Entry 2CF8 (X-ray diffraction, 1.30 A resolution); this record covers chains H and L of the 3 polymer chains in the assembly.

[Chain H]
Molecule: Thrombin heavy chain
Source organism: Homo sapiens
Notes: EC 3.4.21.5; fragment: catalytic, residues 364-620
UniProtKB: P00734 (THRB_HUMAN); the construct lacks a stretch of the UniProt sequence and is renumbered around it, so the offset changes along the chain: 16-36 = UniProt 364-384; 37-60 = UniProt 386-409; 61-77 = UniProt 419-435; 78-97 = UniProt 437-456; 7 more segments
Amino-acid sequence (257 residues; row label = number of the first residue in the row; note: 3 numbers in that range are skipped by the numbering (no residue carries them; nothing is unmodelled there); a row labelled like 60A-60I holds insertion residues (60A, then the next letters in order)):
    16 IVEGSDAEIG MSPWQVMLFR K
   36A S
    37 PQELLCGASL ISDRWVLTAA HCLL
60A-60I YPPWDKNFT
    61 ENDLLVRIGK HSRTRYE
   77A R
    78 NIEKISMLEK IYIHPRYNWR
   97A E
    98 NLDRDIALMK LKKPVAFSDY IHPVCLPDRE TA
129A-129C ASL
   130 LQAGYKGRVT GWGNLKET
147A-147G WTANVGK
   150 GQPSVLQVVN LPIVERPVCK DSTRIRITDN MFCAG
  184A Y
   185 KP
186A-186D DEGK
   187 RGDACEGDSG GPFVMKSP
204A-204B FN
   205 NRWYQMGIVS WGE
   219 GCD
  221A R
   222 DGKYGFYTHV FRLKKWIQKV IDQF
Unresolved in the structure: 147A-147G
Disulfide bonds: Cys-42/Cys-58, Cys-168/Cys-182, Cys-191/Cys-220
Ion coordination: Ca2+: Lys-169, Thr-172, Phe-204A; Na+: Arg-221A, Lys-224
Residues lining bound ligands: ESH (4- [(1r,3as,4r,8as,8br)- 2- (4-chlorobenzyl)- 1- isopropyl- 3- oxodecahydropyrrolo[3,4- a]pyrrolizin- 4- yl]benzenecarboximidamide): His-57, Tyr-60A, Trp-60D, Glu-97A, Asn-98, Leu-99, Ile-174, Asp-189, Ala-190, Glu-192, Gly-193, Ser-195, Val-213, Ser-214, Trp-215, Gly-216, Gly-219, Cys-220, Gly-226
UniProt features mapped onto this chain:
  - region: Ala-183 to Val-200 (High affinity receptor-binding region which is also known as the TP508 peptide)
  - active site (Charge relay system): His-57, Asp-102, Ser-195
  - glycosylation: Asn-60G (N-linked (GlcNAc...) (complex) asparagine)

[Chain L]
Molecule: Thrombin light chain
Source organism: Homo sapiens
Notes: EC 3.4.21.5; fragment: light chain, residues 334-361
UniProtKB: P00734 (THRB_HUMAN); residues 1-14 here correspond to UniProt positions 336-349 (UniProt number = residue number + 335)
Amino-acid sequence (28 residues; numbered 1 to 14 plus 14 insertion-coded residues; the number before each row is that of its first residue; a row labelled like 14A-14L holds insertion residues (14A, then the next letters in order)):
    1B A
    1A D
     1 CGLRPLFEKK SLED
14A-14L KTERELLESYID

[How chain H and chain L interact]
Residue-residue contacts (61; chain H residue first):
  Glu-23(H) / Phe-7(L)
  Glu-23(H) / Asp-14(L)
  Glu-23(H) / Lys-14A(L)  hydrogen bond (side chain-backbone)
  Ile-24(H) / Leu-6(L)
  Ile-24(H) / Phe-7(L)
  Gly-25(H) / Arg-4(L)
  Gly-25(H) / Phe-7(L)
  Met-26(H) / Arg-4(L)  hydrogen bond (backbone-side chain)
  Met-26(H) / Phe-7(L)  hydrophobic
  Met-26(H) / Asp-14(L)
  Pro-28(H) / Arg-4(L)
  Trp-29(H) / Gly-2(L)
  Trp-29(H) / Arg-4(L)
  Ser-115(H) / Pro-5(L)
  Asp-116(H) / Pro-5(L)
  Asp-116(H) / Leu-6(L)
  His-119(H) / Asp-1A(L)  salt bridge
  His-119(H) / Leu-3(L)  hydrogen bond (side chain-backbone)
  His-119(H) / Pro-5(L)
  Pro-120(H) / Cys-1(L)
  Pro-120(H) / Gly-2(L)  hydrogen bond (backbone-backbone)
  Val-121(H) / Cys-1(L)
  Cys-122(H) / Cys-1(L)  disulfide
  Cys-122(H) / Gly-2(L)
  Gln-131(H) / Asp-14L(L)  hydrogen bond
  Gly-133(H) / Ser-14I(L)
  Tyr-134(H) / Ser-14I(L)
  Tyr-134(H) / Tyr-14J(L)  hydrophobic
  Tyr-134(H) / Ile-14K(L)
  Tyr-134(H) / Asp-14L(L)  hydrogen bond (side chain-backbone)
  Lys-135(H) / Glu-14E(L)  salt bridge
  Lys-135(H) / Leu-14F(L)
  Lys-135(H) / Ser-14I(L)  hydrogen bond (backbone-side chain)
  Lys-135(H) / Tyr-14J(L)  hydrogen bond (backbone-side chain)
  Gly-136(H) / Leu-14F(L)
  Arg-137(H) / Arg-4(L)
  Arg-137(H) / Asp-14(L)  salt bridge
  Arg-137(H) / Thr-14B(L)  hydrogen bond
  Arg-137(H) / Glu-14C(L)
  Asn-159(H) / Thr-14B(L)  hydrogen bond
  Asn-159(H) / Glu-14E(L)  hydrogen bond
  Asn-159(H) / Leu-14F(L)
  Tyr-184A(H) / Glu-14E(L)  hydrogen bond
  Met-201(H) / Tyr-14J(L)
  Lys-202(H) / Glu-8(L)  salt bridge
  Lys-202(H) / Glu-14C(L)  salt bridge
  Lys-202(H) / Tyr-14J(L)  hydrogen bond (backbone-side chain)
  Pro-204(H) / Leu-14G(L)  hydrophobic
  Pro-204(H) / Tyr-14J(L)
  Asn-205(H) / Leu-3(L)
  Asn-205(H) / Glu-8(L)
  Arg-206(H) / Cys-1(L)  hydrogen bond (side chain-backbone)
  Arg-206(H) / Asp-1A(L)
  Arg-206(H) / Ala-1B(L)  hydrogen bond (side chain-backbone)
  Arg-206(H) / Gly-2(L)
  Arg-206(H) / Leu-3(L)
  Trp-207(H) / Gly-2(L)  hydrogen bond (backbone-backbone)
  Trp-207(H) / Arg-4(L)
  Trp-207(H) / Glu-8(L)  hydrogen bond
  Trp-207(H) / Asp-14(L)
  Trp-207(H) / Leu-14F(L)  hydrophobic
Also at the interface, not in a pair above, chain H (28 interface residues in all): Tyr-117, Lys-186D
Disulfides between the chains: Cys-122(H)/Cys-1(L)

[Summary]
28 residues of chain H and 21 residues of chain L are in contact; the contacts include 1 disulfide bond, 17
hydrogen bonds and 5 salt bridges. Polar pairs include His-119(H)/Asp-1A(L), Lys-135(H)/Glu-14E(L) and
Arg-137(H)/Asp-14(L). Ligands of chain H: compound ESH.
Here chain H is Thrombin heavy chain and chain L is Thrombin light chain, both from Homo sapiens. Entry 2CF8
(Complex of recombinant human thrombin with an inhibitor) was determined by X-ray diffraction together with
2CF9 from the same study.
